7GW3 - chains A and D; structure by X-ray diffraction, 1.75 A resolution.

== Chain A ==
Molecule: B-cell lymphoma 6 protein
Source organism: Homo sapiens
UniProt: P41182 (BCL6_HUMAN); numbering as in UniProt (aligned over 5-129)
Chain sequence (128 residues; numbered 2 to 129; the number before each row is that of its first residue):
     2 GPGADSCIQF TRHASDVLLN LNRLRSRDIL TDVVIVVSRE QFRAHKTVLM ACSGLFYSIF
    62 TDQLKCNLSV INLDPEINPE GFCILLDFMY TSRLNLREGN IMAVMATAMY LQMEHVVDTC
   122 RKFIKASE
Not modelled in the structure: 2-5
Sequence notes: expression tag (2-4)
Curated features (UniProtKB/Swiss-Prot):
  - mutagenesis: Asn-21 (N21K: Abolishes interaction with NCOR2 and HDAC2, no effect on interaction with CTBP1 and transcriptional autoinhibition; when associated with A-116 and 376-Q--Q-379), Ser-59 (S59A: Abolished ubiquitination by the SCF(FBXL17) complex), His-116 (H116A: Abolishes interaction with NCOR2 and HDAC2, no effect on interaction with CTBP1 and transcriptional autoinhibition; when associated with K-21 and 376-Q--Q-379)
Small-molecule neighbours: A1ACW (5-[(2-chloro-5-fluoropyrimidin-4-yl)amino]-1,3-dihydro-2H-indol-2-one): Asn-21, Arg-24, Leu-25, Arg-28, Met-51, Ala-52, Cys-53, Ser-54, Gly-55, Tyr-58, Gln-113, Met-114, Glu-115

== Chain D ==
Molecule: WVIP tetrapeptide
Chain sequence (6 residues; each row starts with the number of its first residue; numbering starts at 0):
     0 XWVIPA
Modified positions: ACE (acetyl group) at position 0

== How chain A and chain D interact ==
Contacting residue pairs (12; chain A residue first):
  Cys-8(A) with Pro-4(D)
  Ile-9(A) with Trp-1(D), hydrophobic; Val-2(D)
  Gln-10(A) with ACE_0(D); Trp-1(D); Val-2(D), hydrogen bond (backbone-backbone); Pro-4(D)
  Phe-11(A) with ACE_0(D); Trp-1(D)
  Thr-12(A) with ACE_0(D), hydrogen bond (backbone-backbone); Val-2(D)
  Arg-13(A) with ACE_0(D)
Also at the interface, not in a pair above, chain D (5 interface residues in all): Ile-3

== In short ==
6 residues of chain A and 5 residues of chain D are in contact, with 2 hydrogen bonds. The backbones
hydrogen-bond at Gln-10(A)/Val-2(D) and Thr-12(A)/ACE_0(D). Ligands of chain A: compound A1ACW. From UniProt:
3 mutagenesis sites on chain A.
Chain A is B-cell lymphoma 6 protein (Homo sapiens) and chain D is WVIP tetrapeptide; the structure, Crystal
Structure of B-cell lymphoma 6 protein BTB domain in complex with ligand 5 at 3.87 ..., was determined by
X-ray diffraction together with 7GUD, 7GUE, 7GUF, 7GUG, 7GUH, 7GUI and 126 further entries from the same
study.
